8Q2N - chains A and H of the 10 polymer chains in the assembly; structure by electron microscopy, 2.98 A resolution.

== Chain A ==
Name: CRISPR-associated endoribonuclease Cas2
Organism: Streptococcus thermophilus DGCC 7710
Notes: EC 3.1.-.-
UniProt: G3ECR3 (CAS2_STRTR); residue numbers follow UniProt; this construct covers 1-114
Chain sequence (114 residues; numbered 1 to 114; the number before each row is that of its first residue):
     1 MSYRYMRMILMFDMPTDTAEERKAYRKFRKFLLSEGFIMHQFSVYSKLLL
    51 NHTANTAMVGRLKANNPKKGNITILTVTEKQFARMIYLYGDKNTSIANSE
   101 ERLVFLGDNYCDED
Not modelled in the structure: 1-3, 112-114
Metal / ion sites: Mg2+: Asp-13, Ser-43 (shared with DT17(H) of chain H)

== Chain H ==
Molecule: Prespacer DNA, chain H
Sequence (26 nucleotides; each row starts with the number of its first residue):
     5 TTTACTACTCGTTCTGGTGTTTCTCG
Metal / ion sites: Mg2+: DT17 (shared with Asp-13(A), Ser-43(A) of chain A)

== Chain A / chain H interface ==
Contacting residue pairs (17; chain A residue first):
  Phe-12(A) / DT17(H)  phosphate contact
  Phe-12(A) / DC18(H)  phosphate contact
  Asp-13(A) / DT17(H)  phosphate contact
  Met-14(A) / DT16(H)  sugar contact
  Met-14(A) / DT17(H)  hydrogen bond to the phosphate
  Pro-15(A) / DT16(H)  phosphate contact
  Thr-16(A) / DT16(H)  hydrogen bond to the phosphate
  Thr-16(A) / DT17(H)  base contact
  Tyr-25(A) / DT17(H)  sugar contact
  Tyr-25(A) / DC18(H)  hydrogen bond to the phosphate
  Arg-29(A) / DC18(H)  salt bridge to the phosphate
  Arg-29(A) / DT19(H)  salt bridge to the phosphate
  Met-39(A) / DC18(H)  phosphate contact
  Phe-42(A) / DC18(H)  sugar contact
  Ser-43(A) / DT17(H)  phosphate contact
  Ser-43(A) / DC18(H)  hydrogen bond to the phosphate
  Tyr-45(A) / DC18(H)  hydrogen bond to the phosphate
Also at the interface, not in a pair above, chain A (12 interface residues in all): Asp-17
Also at the interface, not in a pair above, chain H (5 interface residues in all): DG15

== Summary ==
Chain A and chain H form an interface of 12 and 5 residues respectively; the contacts include 5 hydrogen bonds
and 2 salt bridges. Polar pairs include Met-14(A)/DT17(H), Thr-16(A)/DT16(H) and Tyr-25(A)/DC18(H). The Mg2+
site is built by Asp-13(A), Ser-43(A) and DT17(H).
Chain A is CRISPR-associated endoribonuclease Cas2 (Streptococcus thermophilus DGCC 7710) and chain H is
Prespacer DNA, chain H; the structure, Cas1-Cas2 CRISPR integrase bound to prespacer and target DNA,
Streptococcus thermophilus DGCC 7710 CRISPR3 system, was determined by electron microscopy.
